PDB entry 4LD0 | X-ray diffraction, 3.75 A resolution | chains A and B of the 5 polymer chains in the assembly

[Chain A (and B)]
Protein: Crossover junction endodeoxyribonuclease RuvC
Source organism: Thermus thermophilus
Notes: EC 3.1.22.4; fragment: RuvC; chain B of this document is another copy of the same molecule, construct and numbering; everything in this record applies to it too
UniProt: Q5SJC4 (RUVC_THET8); residues 1-166 here = UniProt positions 1-166
Sequence (169 residues; numbered -2 to 166; the number before each row is that of its first residue; numbers below 1 keep their minus sign (Gly-2 is residue -2)):
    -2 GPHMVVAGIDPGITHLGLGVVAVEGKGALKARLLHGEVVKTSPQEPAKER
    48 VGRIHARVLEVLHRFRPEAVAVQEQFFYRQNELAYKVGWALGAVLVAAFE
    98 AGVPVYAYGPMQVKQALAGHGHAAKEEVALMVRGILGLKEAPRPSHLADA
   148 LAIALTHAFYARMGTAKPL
Not modelled in the structure: -2 to 0, 22-23, 116-121 (chain B: -2 to -1, 21-25, 116-120)
Sequence notes: expression tag (-2 to 0); engineered mutation Gln70 (Glu in Q5SJC4)
Swiss-Prot annotation at these positions:
  - motif: Phe74 to Arg76 (Wedge)
  - active site: Asp7, His143, Asp146
  - binding site (Mg(2+)): Asp7, His143
  - binding site (DNA): Ile10, Thr11, Pro40, Arg47, Phe73, Phe74, Arg76, Gln77, Leu80, Lys83, Met108, Arg140
  - mutagenesis: Phe73 (F73A: About 50% HJ resolution activity), Phe74 (F74A: Slightly reduced HJ resolution activity, altered sequence specificity), Tyr75 (Y75A: Improved HJ resolution), Arg76 (R76A: Reduced HJ resolution), His143 (H143A: About wild-type HJ resolution; H143D: Improved HJ resolution), Asp146 (D146N: Loss of HJ resolution)
From the paper describing this entry:
  - mutagenesis - E70Q: abolished catalytic activity
  - binding site for the 31-nt DNA strand: Thr11, Pro40, Arg47, Arg76, Gln77, Leu80, Lys83, Met108, Arg140
  - mutagenesis - R76A: decreased catalytic activity
  - conformationally variable residues (loop rearrangement): Tyr75
  - mutagenesis - Y75A, Y75A/H143D, H143D: increased catalytic activity
  - binding site for the 31-nt DNA strand: Phe73, Lys111 (proposed by the authors, not directly observed)
  - catalytic residues: His143 (by similarity / conservation)
  - binding site for the 13-nt DNA strand: Arg76 (proposed by the authors, not directly observed)
  - binding site for the 13-nt DNA strand: Gln77, Arg140

[Interface between chain A and chain B]
Pairs across the interface (37):
  Ala44(A) - Leu166(B)
  Lys45(A) - Phe96(B)
  Lys45(A) - Val100(B)
  Glu46(A) - Phe96(B)
  Val48(A) - Leu92(B)  hydrophobic
  Gly49(A) - Phe96(B)
  His52(A) - Val93(B)
  His52(A) - Glu97(B)
  Tyr75(A) - Asn78(B)
  Asn78(A) - Phe73(B)
  Asn78(A) - Tyr75(B)
  Asn78(A) - Ala81(B)
  Ala81(A) - Asn78(B)
  Ala81(A) - Ala81(B)  hydrophobic
  Ala81(A) - Tyr82(B)
  Tyr82(A) - Ala81(B)
  Tyr82(A) - Val84(B)  hydrophobic
  Tyr82(A) - Gly85(B)
  Tyr82(A) - Leu88(B)
  Gly85(A) - Tyr82(B)
  Gly85(A) - Gly85(B)
  Gly85(A) - Trp86(B)  hydrogen bond (backbone-backbone)
  Trp86(A) - Gly85(B)  hydrogen bond (backbone-backbone)
  Trp86(A) - Leu88(B)
  Trp86(A) - Gly89(B)
  Gly89(A) - Trp86(B)
  Ala90(A) - Val93(B)  hydrophobic
  Leu92(A) - Val48(B)  hydrophobic
  Val93(A) - His52(B)
  Phe96(A) - Lys45(B)
  Phe96(A) - Glu46(B)
  Phe96(A) - Gly49(B)
  Glu97(A) - His52(B)
  Val100(A) - Lys45(B)
  Val102(A) - Lys45(B)
  Leu166(A) - Pro43(B)
  Leu166(A) - Ala44(B)  hydrogen bond (backbone-backbone)
Also at the interface, not in a pair above, chain A (24 interface residues in all): Ala95, Gly99, Pro101
Also at the interface, not in a pair above, chain B (26 interface residues in all): Arg50, Ala90, Ala95

[Summary]
The interface between chain A and chain B involves 24 residues on one side and 26 on the other; the contacts
include 3 hydrogen bonds. Backbone hydrogen bonds pair Gly85(A)-Trp86(B) and Leu166(A)-Ala44(B). From the
paper: the catalytic residue His143(A); Y75A, Y75A/H143D and H143D of chain A increase catalytic activity; 5
substitutions were tested in all.
Both chains are Crossover junction endodeoxyribonuclease RuvC (Thermus thermophilus). Entry 4LD0 (T.
thermophilus RuvC in complex with Holliday junction substrate) was determined by X-ray diffraction.
